5MOO - chain A; structure by X-ray diffraction, 1.44 A resolution.

[Chain A]
Name: Cationic trypsin
From: Bos taurus
Notes: EC 3.4.21.4
UniProt: P00760 (TRY1_BOVIN); the construct lacks a stretch of the UniProt sequence and is renumbered around it, so the offset changes along the chain: 16-34 = UniProt 24-42; 37-67 = UniProt 43-73; 69-125 = UniProt 74-130; 127-130 = UniProt 131-134; 6 more segments
Sequence (223 residues; numbered 16 to 245 plus 3 insertion-coded residues; 10 numbers in that range are skipped by the numbering (no residue carries them; nothing is unmodelled there); the number before each row is that of its first residue):
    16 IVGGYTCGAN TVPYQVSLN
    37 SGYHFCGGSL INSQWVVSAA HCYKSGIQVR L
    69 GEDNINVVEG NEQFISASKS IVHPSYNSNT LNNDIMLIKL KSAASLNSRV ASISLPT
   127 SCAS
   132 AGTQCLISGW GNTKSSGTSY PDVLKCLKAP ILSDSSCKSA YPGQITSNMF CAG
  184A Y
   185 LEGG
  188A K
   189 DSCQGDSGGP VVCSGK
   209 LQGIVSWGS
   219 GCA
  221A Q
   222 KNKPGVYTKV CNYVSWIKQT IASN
Swiss-Prot annotation at these positions:
  - active site (Charge relay system): His57, Asp102, Ser195
  - binding site (Ca(2+)): Glu70, Asn72, Val75, Glu80
  - binding site (substrate): Asp189, Ser190, Gln192, Gly193, Ser195
Disulfides: Cys22-Cys157, Cys42-Cys58, Cys128-Cys232, Cys136-Cys201, Cys168-Cys182, Cys191-Cys220
Metal / ion sites: Ca2+: Glu70, Asn72, Val75, Glu80
Ligand contacts: phenylazanium (WOT): Asp189, Ser190, Cys191, Gln192, Ser195, Val213, Ser214, Trp215, Gly216, Gly219, Cys220, Gly226, Val227, Tyr228

[Overview]
Chain A binds phenylazanium. Glu70, Asn72, Val75 and Glu80 form the Ca2+ site. From UniProt: 3 active-site
residues, 4 Ca2+-binding residues and 5 substrate-binding residues.
Chain A is Cationic trypsin (Bos taurus); the structure, Joint X-ray/neutron structure of cationic trypsin in
complex with aniline, was determined by X-ray diffraction together with 5MN1, 5MNA, 5MNB, 5MNC and 5MON from
the same study.
